PDB entry 7YO1 | electron microscopy, 3.60 A resolution | chains A and C of the 8 polymer chains in the assembly

Chain A (and C):
Molecule: Calcium-activated potassium channel subunit alpha-1
Organism: Homo sapiens
Notes: chain C of this document is another copy of the same molecule, construct and numbering; everything in this record applies to it too
UniProtKB: A0A1W2PRB0 (A0A1W2PRB0_HUMAN); the construct has insertions or renumbered stretches relative to UniProt, so the offset changes along the chain: 1-566 = UniProt 66-631; 577-1056 = UniProt 646-1125
Chain sequence (1060 residues; each row starts with the number of its first residue; note: 10 numbers in that range are skipped by the numbering (no residue carries them; nothing is unmodelled there); a row labelled like 566A-566N holds insertion residues (566A, then the next letters in order)):
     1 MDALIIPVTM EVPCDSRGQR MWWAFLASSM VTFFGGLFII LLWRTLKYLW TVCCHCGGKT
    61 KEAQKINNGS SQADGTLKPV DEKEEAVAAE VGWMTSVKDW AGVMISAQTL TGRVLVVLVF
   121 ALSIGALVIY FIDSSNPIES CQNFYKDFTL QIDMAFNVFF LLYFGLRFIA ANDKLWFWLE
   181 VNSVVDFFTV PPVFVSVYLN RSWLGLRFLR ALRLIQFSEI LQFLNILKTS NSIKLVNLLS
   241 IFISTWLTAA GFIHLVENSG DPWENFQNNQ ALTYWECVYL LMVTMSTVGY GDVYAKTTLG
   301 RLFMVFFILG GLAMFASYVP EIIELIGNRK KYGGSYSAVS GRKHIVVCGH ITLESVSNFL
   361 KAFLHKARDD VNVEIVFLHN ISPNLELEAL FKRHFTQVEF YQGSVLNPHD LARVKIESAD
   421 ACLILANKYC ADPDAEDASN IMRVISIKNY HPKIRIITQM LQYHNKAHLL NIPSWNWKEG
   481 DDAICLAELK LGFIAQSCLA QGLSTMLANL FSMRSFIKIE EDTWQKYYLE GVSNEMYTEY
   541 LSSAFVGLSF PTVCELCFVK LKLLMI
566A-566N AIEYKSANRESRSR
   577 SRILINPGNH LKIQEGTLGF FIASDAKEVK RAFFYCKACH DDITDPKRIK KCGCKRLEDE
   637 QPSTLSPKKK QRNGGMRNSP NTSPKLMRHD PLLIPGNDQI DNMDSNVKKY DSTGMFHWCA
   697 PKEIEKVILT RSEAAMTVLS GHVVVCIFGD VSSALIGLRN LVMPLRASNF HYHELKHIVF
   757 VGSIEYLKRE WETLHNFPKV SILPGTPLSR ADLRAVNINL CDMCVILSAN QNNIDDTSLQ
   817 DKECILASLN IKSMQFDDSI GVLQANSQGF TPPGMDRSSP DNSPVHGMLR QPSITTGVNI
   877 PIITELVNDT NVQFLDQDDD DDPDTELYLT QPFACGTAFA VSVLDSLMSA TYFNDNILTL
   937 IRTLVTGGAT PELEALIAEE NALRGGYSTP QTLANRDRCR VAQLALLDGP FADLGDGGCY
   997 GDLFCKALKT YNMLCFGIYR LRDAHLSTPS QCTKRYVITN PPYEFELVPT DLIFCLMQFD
Unresolved in the structure: 1-12, 52-92, 566A-566N, 586-591, 613-683, 834-870
Sequence notes: engineered mutation Ala362 (Asp427 in A0A1W2PRB0), Ala367 (Asp432 in A0A1W2PRB0), Ser577 (Lys646 in A0A1W2PRB0)
Metal / ion sites: Mg2+: Glu374, Glu399; Ca2+ site 1: Asn449 (shared with Gln889(C), Asp892(C), Asp895(C), Asp897(C) of chain C); Ca2+ site 2: Arg514, Ser533, Ser600; Ca2+ site 3: Gln889, Asp892, Asp895, Asp897 (shared with 1 residue of chain G)

Chain A / chain C interface:
Pairs across the interface (77):
  Thr95(A) with Arg342(C)
  Asp99(A) with Arg342(C), salt bridge
  Val103(A) with Thr396(C)
  Ser106(A) with Arg393(C); Phe395(C)
  Gln108(A) with Arg393(C), hydrogen bond (side chain-backbone); His394(C); Phe395(C); Thr396(C)
  Glu219(A) with Lys392(C)
  Gln222(A) with Ala389(C); Lys392(C)
  Phe223(A) with Lys392(C); Phe395(C), hydrophobic
  Asn225(A) with Arg393(C), hydrogen bond
  Lys228(A) with Arg393(C)
  Ser230(A) with Leu385(C); Glu386(C)
  Ile233(A) with Leu385(C); Ala389(C), hydrophobic
  Lys234(A) with Leu385(C)
  Leu280(A) with Tyr290(C)
  Thr284(A) with Val288(C); Tyr290(C), hydrogen bond
  Thr287(A) with Ser286(C); Thr287(C); Val288(C)
  Val288(A) with Val288(C)
  Gly289(A) with Val288(C); Gly289(C); Tyr290(C)
  Tyr290(A) with Tyr290(C)
  Gly291(A) with Tyr290(C)
  Tyr294(A) with Asp292(C)
  Arg301(A) with Trp275(C); Glu276(C); Tyr279(C); Asp292(C), salt bridge
  Leu302(A) with Trp275(C), hydrophobic
  Met304(A) with Tyr290(C)
  Val305(A) with Trp246(C), hydrophobic; Trp275(C), hydrophobic; Tyr279(C), hydrophobic; Met282(C), hydrophobic
  Ile308(A) with Ser286(C)
  Leu309(A) with Met282(C), hydrophobic; Phe315(C), hydrophobic; Val319(C)
  Leu312(A) with Ser286(C)
  Pro408(A) with Pro899(C)
  His409(A) with Asp898(C), salt bridge; Asp900(C), salt bridge
  Ala438(A) with Lys818(C)
  Ser439(A) with Lys818(C)
  Ile441(A) with Leu822(C), hydrophobic
  Met442(A) with Lys818(C); Ile821(C), hydrophobic; Asn887(C); Phe890(C), hydrophobic
  Ile445(A) with Leu825(C), hydrophobic
  Ser446(A) with Phe890(C)
  Asn449(A) with Gln889(C), hydrogen bond (side chain-backbone); Phe890(C); Asp892(C); Gln893(C); Asp897(C), hydrogen bond
  Asn471(A) with Arg786(C), hydrogen bond; Leu825(C); Asn826(C); Ser829(C), hydrogen bond (backbone-side chain)
  Pro473(A) with Leu825(C); Ser829(C)
  Ser474(A) with Gln893(C)
  Ala954(A) with Arg786(C)
  Glu955(A) with Arg786(C), salt bridge; Ala787(C), hydrogen bond (backbone-backbone); Arg790(C), salt bridge
Also at the interface, not in a pair above, chain A (54 interface residues in all): Gly102, Leu227, Thr229, Asn237, Thr298, Leu406, Asn407, Lys448, Pro452, His468, Ile472, Glu956
Also at the interface, not in a pair above, chain C (47 interface residues in all): Phe242, Val283, Val339, Gln397, Leu784, Ser785, Ser814

Overview:
54 residues of chain A and 47 residues of chain C are in contact; the contacts include 8 hydrogen bonds and 6
salt bridges. Polar contacts include Asp99(A)-Arg342(C), Arg301(A)-Asp292(C) and His409(A)-Asp898(C).
Glu374(A) and Glu399(A) coordinate Mg2+. Arg514(A), Ser533(A) and Ser600(A) form the Ca2+ site 2.
Both chains are Calcium-activated potassium channel subunit alpha-1 (Homo sapiens). Entry 7YO1 (Cryo-EM
structure of RCK1 mutated human Slo1-LRRC26 complex) was determined by electron microscopy.
